6DEI - chains B and D of the 4 polymer chains in the assembly; structure by X-ray diffraction, 1.70 A resolution.

== Chain B ==
Protein: Monopolin complex subunit CSM1
Organism: Saccharomyces cerevisiae (strain ATCC 204508 / S288c)
UniProtKB: P25651 (CSM1_YEAST); numbering as in UniProt (aligned over 69-181)
Chain sequence (113 residues; row label = number of the first residue in the row):
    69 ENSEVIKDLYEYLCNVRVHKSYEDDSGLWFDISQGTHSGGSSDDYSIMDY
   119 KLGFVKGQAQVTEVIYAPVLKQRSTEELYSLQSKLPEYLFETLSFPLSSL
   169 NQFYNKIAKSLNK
Unresolved in the structure: 69-70, 124-129

== Chain D ==
Protein: Protein DSE3
Organism: Saccharomyces cerevisiae (strain ATCC 204508 / S288c)
UniProtKB: Q08729 (DSE3_YEAST); numbering as in UniProt (aligned over 60-80)
Chain sequence (24 residues; row label = number of the first residue in the row):
    57 SNAFGGTLKLKKRLESVPELFLHD
Unresolved in the structure: 57-62, 80
Sequence notes: expression tag (57-59)

== Chain B / chain D interface ==
Pairs across the interface (38; chain B residue first):
  Glu72(B) with Lys67(D), salt bridge
  Asp76(B) with Leu64(D); Lys67(D), salt bridge
  Glu79(B) with Leu64(D); Lys65(D), hydrogen bond (side chain-backbone); Leu66(D), hydrogen bond (side chain-backbone); Lys67(D), hydrogen bond (side chain-backbone)
  Tyr80(B) with Thr63(D); Leu64(D)
  Asn83(B) with Leu66(D)
  Val84(B) with Leu66(D), hydrophobic
  Arg85(B) with Leu64(D); Leu66(D); Lys67(D)
  His87(B) with Leu66(D); Leu70(D); Phe77(D)
  Asp99(B) with Phe77(D)
  Ile100(B) with Phe77(D)
  Ser101(B) with Leu66(D); Arg69(D); Phe77(D)
  Gln102(B) with Leu66(D)
  Gly103(B) with Leu66(D)
  Tyr113(B) with Lys65(D)
  Ile115(B) with Arg69(D)
  Asp117(B) with Arg69(D), salt bridge; Leu76(D); Phe77(D)
  Tyr118(B) with Phe77(D)
  Lys119(B) with Phe77(D), hydrogen bond (side chain-backbone)
  Val137(B) with Leu76(D); Phe77(D), hydrophobic
  Gln140(B) with Val73(D); Glu75(D), hydrogen bond (side chain-backbone); Leu76(D), hydrogen bond (side chain-backbone); His79(D), hydrogen bond
  Arg141(B) with Arg69(D)
Also at the interface, not in a pair above, chain B (22 interface residues in all): Lys139
From the paper, about this interface:
  - pairs named by the authors: Glu72(B)-Lys67(D) (hydrogen bond)
  - interface residues, chain B: Asp117(B)

== Overview ==
22 residues of chain B face 12 of chain D across their interface; the contacts include 7 hydrogen bonds and 3
salt bridges. Polar pairs include Glu72(B)-Lys67(D), Asp76(B)-Lys67(D) and Asp117(B)-Arg69(D). The paper
describes a hydrogen bond between Glu72(B) and Lys67(D). From the paper: the interface residue Asp117(B).
Here chain B is Monopolin complex subunit CSM1 and chain D is Protein DSE3, both from Saccharomyces cerevisiae
(strain ATCC 204508 / S288c). Entry 6DEI (Structure of Dse3-Csm1 complex) was determined by X-ray diffraction.
